PDB entry 5DZK | X-ray diffraction, 3.07 A resolution | chains C and D of the 28 polymer chains in the assembly

[Chain C (and D)]
Protein: ATP-dependent Clp protease proteolytic subunit 2
Source organism: Mycobacterium tuberculosis (strain CDC 1551 / Oshkosh)
Notes: EC 3.4.21.92; chain D of this document is another copy of the same molecule, construct and numbering; everything in this record applies to it too
UniProtKB: P9WPC2 (CLPP2_MYCTO); residue numbers follow UniProt; this construct covers 1-214
Amino-acid sequence (214 residues; numbered 1 to 214; the number before each row is that of its first residue):
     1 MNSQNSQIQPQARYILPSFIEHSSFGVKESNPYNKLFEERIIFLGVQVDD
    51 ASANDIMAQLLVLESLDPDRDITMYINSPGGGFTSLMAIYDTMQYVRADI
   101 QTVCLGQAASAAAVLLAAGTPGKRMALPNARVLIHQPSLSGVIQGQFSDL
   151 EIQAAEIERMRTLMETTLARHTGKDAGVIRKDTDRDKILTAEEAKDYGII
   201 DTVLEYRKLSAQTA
Unresolved in the structure: 1-14, 211-214
Swiss-Prot annotation at these positions:
  - active site: Ser110 (Nucleophile), His135

[How chain C and chain D interact]
Residue-residue contacts (64):
  Lys28(C) with Ile20(D)
  Tyr33(C) with Ile15(D), hydrophobic; Pro17(D)
  Asn34(C) with Pro17(D); Ser18(D), hydrogen bond (side chain-backbone)
  Phe37(C) with Pro17(D), hydrophobic; Phe19(D), hydrophobic
  Asp50(C) with Gln107(D)
  Asn54(C) with Tyr33(D); Phe43(D); Gly45(D); Asn77(D), hydrogen bond
  Asp55(C) with Tyr33(D), hydrogen bond
  Met57(C) with Phe43(D), hydrophobic; Asn77(D)
  Ala58(C) with Leu36(D), hydrophobic
  Gln59(C) with Pro17(D)
  Val62(C) with Phe19(D), hydrophobic; Pro32(D); Lys35(D); Leu36(D), hydrophobic
  Glu64(C) with Arg207(D), salt bridge
  Ser65(C) with Lys35(D); Glu39(D), hydrogen bond
  Leu66(C) with Phe19(D), hydrophobic; Glu21(D)
  Thr84(C) with Gln107(D), hydrogen bond
  Met87(C) with Asn129(D)
  Ala88(C) with Leu105(D); Gly106(D)
  Tyr90(C) with Tyr206(D)
  Asp91(C) with Leu127(D); Pro128(D); Asn129(D), hydrogen bond (side chain-backbone); Ala130(D); Tyr206(D), hydrogen bond
  Thr92(C) with Leu127(D)
  Met93(C) with Lys208(D)
  Gln94(C) with Tyr206(D); Lys208(D)
  Tyr95(C) with Leu127(D), hydrophobic; Leu204(D), hydrophobic; Glu205(D); Tyr206(D), hydrophobic; Arg207(D), hydrogen bond (backbone-backbone); Lys208(D)
  Val96(C) with Lys208(D)
  Arg97(C) with Arg207(D); Lys208(D); Leu209(D), hydrogen bond (backbone-backbone)
  Ala98(C) with Lys208(D), hydrogen bond (backbone-side chain)
  Asp99(C) with Lys208(D); Ser210(D), hydrogen bond
  Ile100(C) with Lys208(D)
  Thr120(C) with Lys208(D)
  Gln146(C) with Arg185(D), hydrogen bond
  Ser148(C) with Arg185(D)
  Asp149(C) with Arg185(D), salt bridge
  Ile152(C) with Asp186(D)
  Glu156(C) with Arg131(D), salt bridge; Ile188(D)
  Arg159(C) with Arg131(D); Thr190(D)
  Leu163(C) with Asn129(D)
Also at the interface, not in a pair above, chain C (38 interface residues in all): Ala51, Leu61
Also at the interface, not in a pair above, chain D (36 interface residues in all): Leu16, Tyr75, Pro79

[In short]
The interface between chain C and chain D involves 38 residues on one side and 36 on the other, with 12
hydrogen bonds and 3 salt bridges. Polar pairs include Glu64(C)-Arg207(D), Asp149(C)-Arg185(D) and
Glu156(C)-Arg131(D). UniProt lists active-site residues Ser110(C) and His135(C) on chain C.
Chain C and chain D are both ATP-dependent Clp protease proteolytic subunit 2 (Mycobacterium tuberculosis
(strain CDC 1551 / Oshkosh)); the structure, Crystal structure of the active form of the proteolytic complex
clpP1 and clpP2, was determined by X-ray diffraction, deposited together with 5E0S.
